Entry 6VZ4 (electron microscopy, 3.90 A resolution); this record covers chains H and I of the 14 polymer chains in the assembly.

== Chain H ==
Protein: Histone H2B
Source organism: Xenopus laevis
UniProtKB: Q92130 (Q92130_XENLA); residue numbers follow UniProt; this construct covers 1-125
Amino-acid sequence (125 residues; numbered 1 to 125; the number before each row is that of its first residue):
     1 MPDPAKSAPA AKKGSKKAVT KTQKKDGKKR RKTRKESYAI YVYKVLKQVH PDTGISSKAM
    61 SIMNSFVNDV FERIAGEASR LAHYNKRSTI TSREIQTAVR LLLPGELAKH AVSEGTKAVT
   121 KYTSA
Unresolved in the structure: 1-33
Sequence notes: conflict Thr33 (Ser in Q92130)

== Chain I ==
Molecule: 185-nt DNA strand
Source organism: synthetic construct
Sequence (185 nucleotides; numbered -19 to 165; the number before each row is that of its first residue; numbers below 1 keep their minus sign (DA-19 is residue -19)):
   -19 ATCACCCTAG GTCTCTGATG CTCGAGAATC CCGGTGCCGA GGCCGCTCAA TTGGTCGTAG
    41 ACAGCTCTAG CACCGCTTAA ACGCACGTAC GCGCTGTCCC CCGCGTTTTA ACCGCCAAGG
   101 GGATTACTCC CTAGTCTCCA GGCACGTGTC AGATATATAC ATCCTGACAC GCGGTGAACA
   161 GCGAT
Unresolved in the structure: -19 to 1, 148-165

== Interface between chain H and chain I ==
Pairs across the interface (14):
  Arg34(H) - DT27(I)  hydrogen bond to the sugar
  Arg34(H) - DC28(I)  sugar contact
  Tyr43(H) - DG21(I)  phosphate contact
  Tyr43(H) - DG22(I)  hydrogen bond to the phosphate
  Gly54(H) - DG21(I)  phosphate contact
  Ile55(H) - DA20(I)  sugar contact
  Ile55(H) - DG21(I)  hydrogen bond to the phosphate
  Ser56(H) - DA20(I)  phosphate contact
  Ser57(H) - DA20(I)  hydrogen bond to the phosphate
  Arg87(H) - DG40(I)  sugar contact
  Arg87(H) - DA41(I)  salt bridge to the phosphate
  Ser88(H) - DA39(I)  hydrogen bond to the phosphate
  Ser88(H) - DG40(I)  hydrogen bond to the phosphate
  Thr89(H) - DG40(I)  hydrogen bond to the phosphate
Other interface residues (no listed pair), chain H (10 interface residues in all): Lys86

== Overview ==
Chain H and chain I form an interface of 10 and 8 residues respectively; the contacts include 7 hydrogen bonds
and 1 salt bridge. Polar pairs include Arg34(H)-DT27(I), Tyr43(H)-DG22(I) and Ile55(H)-DG21(I).
Here chain H is Histone H2B (Xenopus laevis) and chain I is a 185-nt DNA strand (synthetic construct). Entry
6VZ4 (Cryo-EM structure of Sth1-Arp7-Arp9-Rtt102 bound to the nucleosome in ADP Beryllium Fluoride state) was
determined by electron microscopy together with 6VZG from the same study.
